Entry 9MIH (electron microscopy, 3.90 A resolution); this record covers chains A and H of the 14 polymer chains in the assembly.

Chain A:
Name: HIV-1 Envelope Glycoprotein BG505 SOSIP.664 gp120
Organism: Human immunodeficiency virus 1
UniProtKB: Q2N0S6 (Q2N0S6_9HIV1); the construct lacks a stretch of the UniProt sequence and is renumbered around it, so the offset changes along the chain: 31-141 = UniProt 30-140; 150-185 = UniProt 141-176; 189-309 = UniProt 188-308; 312-323 = UniProt 309-320; 2 more segments
Amino-acid sequence (516 residues; row label = number of the first residue in the row; note: 14 numbers in that range are skipped by the numbering (no residue carries them; nothing is unmodelled there); a row labelled like 185A-185K holds insertion residues (185A, then the next letters in order); numbers below 1 keep their minus sign (Met-4 is residue -4)):
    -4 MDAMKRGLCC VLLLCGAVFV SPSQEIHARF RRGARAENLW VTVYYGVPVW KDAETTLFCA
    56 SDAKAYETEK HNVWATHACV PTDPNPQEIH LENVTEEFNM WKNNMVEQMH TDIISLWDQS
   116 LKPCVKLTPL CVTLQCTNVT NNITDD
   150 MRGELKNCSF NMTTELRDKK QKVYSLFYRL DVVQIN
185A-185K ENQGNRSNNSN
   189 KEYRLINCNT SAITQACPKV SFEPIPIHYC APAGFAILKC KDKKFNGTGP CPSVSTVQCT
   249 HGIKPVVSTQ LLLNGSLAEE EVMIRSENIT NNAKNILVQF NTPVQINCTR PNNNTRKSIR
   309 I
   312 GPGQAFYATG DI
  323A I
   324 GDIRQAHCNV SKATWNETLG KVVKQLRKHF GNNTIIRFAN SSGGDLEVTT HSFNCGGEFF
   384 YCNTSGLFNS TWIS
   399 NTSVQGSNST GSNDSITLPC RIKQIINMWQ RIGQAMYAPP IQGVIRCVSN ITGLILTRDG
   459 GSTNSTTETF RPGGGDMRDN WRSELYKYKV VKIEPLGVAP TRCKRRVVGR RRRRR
Disordered / not traced: -4 to 32, 57-70, 185A-185K, 399-411, 504-513
Differences from the reference sequence: expression tag (-4 to 30, 509-513); engineered mutation Asn332 (Thr330 in Q2N0S6), Cys501 (Ala498 in Q2N0S6)
Cystine bridges: Cys54-Cys74, Cys119-Cys205, Cys126-Cys196, Cys131-Cys157, Cys218-Cys247, Cys228-Cys239, Cys296-Cys331, Cys378-Cys445, Cys385-Cys418
Covalently attached groups: N-acetylglucosamine (NAG) linked to Asn88, Asn133, Asn156, Asn160, Asn197, Asn234, Asn262, Asn276, Asn295, Asn301, Asn332, Asn339, Asn363, Asn386, Asn392, Asn448
From the paper describing this entry:
  - post-translational modification sites: Asn276
  - conformationally variable residues: Asn276

Chain H:
Name: 273-4D01 heavy chain Fv
Organism: Human immunodeficiency virus 1
Amino-acid sequence (120 residues; numbered 1 to 113 plus 7 insertion-coded residues; the number before each row is that of its first residue; a row labelled like 82A-82C holds insertion residues (82A, then the next letters in order)):
     1 QVQLVQSGAE VKKPGASVKV SCKTSGYTFT DFYMHWMRQA PGQGLEWMGW IN
   52A P
    53 TGGGVNYAHK FQGRVTMTRD TSISTAYMEL
82A-82C SRL
    83 TSDDTGVYYC ARSPAREL
100A-100C LPL
   101 DYWGQGTLVT VSS
Disordered / not traced: 112-113
Cystine bridges: Cys22-Cys92

Chain A / chain H interface:
Residue-residue contacts (31; chain A residue first):
  Asn279(A) - Leu100(H)
  Asn280(A) - Trp50(H)  hydrogen bond (backbone-side chain)
  Asn280(A) - Asn58(H)
  Asn280(A) - Leu100(H)
  Ala281(A) - Arg98(H)
  Ala281(A) - Leu100(H)  hydrophobic
  Lys282(A) - Arg98(H)  hydrogen bond (side chain-backbone)
  Lys282(A) - Glu99(H)  salt bridge
  Ser365(A) - Val57(H)
  Ser365(A) - Tyr59(H)
  Gly366(A) - Gly55(H)
  Gly367(A) - Gly55(H)
  Asp368(A) - Gly54(H)  hydrogen bond (backbone-backbone)
  Asp368(A) - Gly55(H)
  Asp368(A) - Arg71(H)  salt bridge
  Val371(A) - Gly54(H)
  Gln428(A) - Thr53(H)
  Thr455(A) - Asn58(H)
  Arg456(A) - Asn58(H)  hydrogen bond (backbone-side chain)
  Asp457(A) - Asn58(H)  hydrogen bond (backbone-side chain)
  Asp457(A) - Tyr59(H)
  Asp457(A) - His61(H)  salt bridge
  Asp457(A) - Gln64(H)  hydrogen bond
  Gly458(A) - His61(H)  hydrogen bond (backbone-side chain)
  Gly459(A) - Ala60(H)
  Gly459(A) - His61(H)
  Thr461(A) - His61(H)
  Thr465(A) - His61(H)
  Thr467(A) - His61(H)  hydrogen bond
  Arg469(A) - Gln64(H)
  Arg480(A) - Arg98(H)
Other interface residues (no listed pair), chain A (23 interface residues in all): Trp96, Ile430, Asp477
Other interface residues (no listed pair), chain H (16 interface residues in all): Gly56, Thr73

Overview:
23 residues of chain A face 16 of chain H across their interface; the contacts include 8 hydrogen bonds and 3
salt bridges. Among the polar pairs are Lys282(A)-Glu99(H), Asp368(A)-Arg71(H) and Asp457(A)-His61(H). From
the paper: a modification site at Asn276(A); conformational variability at Asn276(A).
Chain A is HIV-1 Envelope Glycoprotein BG505 SOSIP.664 gp120 and chain H is 273-4D01 heavy chain Fv, both from
Human immunodeficiency virus 1; the structure, 273-4D01 Fab in complex with HIV-1 BG505 SOSIP Env trimer and
RM20A3 Fab, was determined by electron microscopy together with 9MIA, 9MIB, 9MIC, 9MID, 9MIF, 9MII and 4
further entries from the same study.
